7LD4 - chains A and B of the 4 polymer chains in the assembly; structure by electron microscopy, 3.30 A resolution.

# Chain A
Protein: Guanine nucleotide-binding protein G(i) subunit alpha-2
Organism: Homo sapiens
Reference sequence: P04899 (GNAI2_HUMAN); residues 1-355 here = UniProt positions 1-355
Chain sequence (355 residues; numbered 1 to 355; the number before each row is that of its first residue):
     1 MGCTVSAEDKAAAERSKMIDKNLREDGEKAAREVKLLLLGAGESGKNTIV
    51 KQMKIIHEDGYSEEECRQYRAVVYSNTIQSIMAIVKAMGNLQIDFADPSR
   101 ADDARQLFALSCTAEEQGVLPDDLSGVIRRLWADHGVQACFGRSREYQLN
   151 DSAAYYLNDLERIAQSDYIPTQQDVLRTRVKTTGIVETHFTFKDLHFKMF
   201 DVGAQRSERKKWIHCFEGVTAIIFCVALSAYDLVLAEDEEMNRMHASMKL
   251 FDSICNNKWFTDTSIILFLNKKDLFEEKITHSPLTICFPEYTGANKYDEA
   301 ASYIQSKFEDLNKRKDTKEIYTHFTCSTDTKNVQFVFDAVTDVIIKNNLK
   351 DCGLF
Disordered / not traced: 1-10, 55-183, 235-240
Sequence notes: conflict Asn47 (Ser in P04899), Ala204 (Gly in P04899), Ala246 (Glu in P04899), Ser327 (Ala in P04899)
UniProt features mapped onto this chain:
  - region: Lys35 to Lys46, Thr48 (G1 motif), Asp174 to Thr182 (G2 motif), Phe197 to Gly203, Gln205, Arg206 (G3 motif), Ile266 to Asp273 (G4 motif), Thr325, Cys326, Thr328 to Thr330 (G5 motif)
  - binding site (GTP): Leu176 to Thr182, Asp201 to Gly203, Gln205, Asn270 to Asp273
  - binding site (Mg(2+)): Thr182
  - modified residue: Arg179 (ADP-ribosylarginine), Gln205 (Deamidated glutamine), Cys352 (ADP-ribosylcysteine)
  - lipidation: Gly2 (N-myristoyl glycine), Cys3 (S-palmitoyl cysteine)

# Chain B
Protein: Guanine nucleotide-binding protein G(I)/G(S)/G(T) subunit beta-1
Organism: Homo sapiens
Reference sequence: P62873 (GBB1_HUMAN); residues 2-340 here = UniProt positions 2-340
Chain sequence (350 residues; each row starts with the number of its first residue; numbers below 1 keep their minus sign (Met-9 is residue -9)):
    -9 MHHHHHHGSSGSELDQLRQEAEQLKNQIRDARKACADATLSQITNNIDPV
    41 GRIQMRTRRTLRGHLAKIYAMHWGTDSRLLVSASQDGKLIIWDSYTTNKV
    91 HAIPLRSSWVMTCAYAPSGNYVACGGLDNICSIYNLKTREGNVRVSRELA
   141 GHTGYLSCCRFLDDNQIVTSSGDTTCALWDIETGQQTTTFTGHTGDVMSL
   191 SLAPDTRLFVSGACDASAKLWDVREGMCRQTFTGHESDINAICFFPNGNA
   241 FATGSDDATCRLFDLRADQELMTYSHDNIICGITSVSFSKSGRLLLAGYD
   291 DFNCNVWDALKADRAGVLAGHDNRVSCLGVTDDGMAVATGSWDSFLKIWN
Disordered / not traced: -9 to 3, 129-131
Sequence notes: expression tag (-9 to 1)
UniProt features mapped onto this chain:
  - modified residue: Ser2 (N-acetylserine), His266 (Phosphohistidine)

# Chain A / chain B interface
Residue-residue contacts (48):
  Ala12(A) with Asn88(B)
  Ala13(A) with Asn88(B)
  Arg15(A) with Val90(B), hydrogen bond (side chain-backbone); His91(B), hydrogen bond
  Ser16(A) with Asn88(B); Lys89(B)
  Ile19(A) with Lys89(B); Val90(B); Ala92(B), hydrophobic
  Asp20(A) with Lys89(B), salt bridge
  Leu23(A) with Gly53(B); Leu55(B); Ile80(B), hydrophobic; Lys89(B); Ala92(B), hydrophobic
  Asp26(A) with Lys78(B), salt bridge
  Gly27(A) with Leu55(B)
  Gly184(A) with Leu117(B); Asn119(B)
  Ile185(A) with Trp99(B); Leu117(B)
  Glu187(A) with Trp99(B)
  Phe200(A) with Trp99(B), hydrophobic
  Gln205(A) with Leu117(B); Asn119(B); Tyr145(B)
  Arg206(A) with Asp163(B), hydrogen bond (side chain-backbone)
  Ser207(A) with Tyr145(B); Gly162(B)
  Lys210(A) with Asp228(B), salt bridge
  Lys211(A) with Met101(B); Tyr145(B); Asp186(B); Met188(B); Asp228(B), salt bridge; Asn230(B); Asp246(B), salt bridge
  Trp212(A) with Leu117(B), hydrophobic; Tyr145(B)
  His214(A) with Lys57(B), hydrogen bond (backbone-side chain); Tyr59(B), hydrogen bond; Trp332(B)
  Cys215(A) with Tyr59(B); Trp99(B)
  Phe216(A) with Trp99(B), hydrophobic
  Glu217(A) with Lys57(B), salt bridge
  Trp259(A) with Arg314(B); Trp332(B), hydrophobic
Also at the interface, not in a pair above, chain A (25 interface residues in all): Glu208
Also at the interface, not in a pair above, chain B (30 interface residues in all): Thr87, Asp118, Thr143, Gly144, Cys204

# In short
The interface between chain A and chain B involves 25 residues on one side and 30 on the other, with 5
hydrogen bonds and 6 salt bridges. Polar pairs include Asp20(A)-Lys89(B), Asp26(A)-Lys78(B) and
Lys210(A)-Asp228(B).
Here chain A is Guanine nucleotide-binding protein G(i) subunit alpha-2 and chain B is Guanine
nucleotide-binding protein G(I)/G(S)/G(T) subunit beta-1, both from Homo sapiens. Entry 7LD4 (Cryo-EM
structure of the human adenosine A1 receptor-Gi2-protein complex bound to its endogenous agonist) was
determined by electron microscopy, deposited together with 7LD3.
